PDB entry 7KGB | electron microscopy, 2.70 A resolution | chains A and Q of the 52 polymer chains in the assembly

[Chain A]
Molecule: 23S rRNA
Organism: Mycobacterium tuberculosis (strain ATCC 25618 / H37Rv)
Sequence (3138 nucleotides; numbered 1 to 3138; the number before each row is that of its first residue):
     1 UUGUAAGUGU CUAAGGGCGC AUGGUGGAUG CCUUGGCAUC GAGAGCCGAU GAAGGACGUG
    61 GGAGGCUGCG AUAUGCCUCG GGGAGCUGUC AACCGAGCGU GGAUCCGAGG AUUUCCGAAU
   121 GGGGAAACCC AGCACGAGUG AUGUCGUGCU ACCCGCAUCU GAAUAUAUAG GGUGCGGGAG
   181 GGAACGCGGG GAAGUGAAAC AUCUCAGUAC CCGUAGGAGG AGAAAACAAU UGUGAUUCCG
   241 CAAGUAGUGG CGAGCGAACG CGGAACAGGC UAAACCGCAC GCAUGGGUAA CCGGGUAGGG
   301 GUUGUGUGUG CGGGGUUGUG GGAGGAUAUG UCUCAGCGCU ACCCGGCUGA GAGGCAGUCA
   361 GAAAGUGUCG UGGUUAGCGG AAGUGGCCUG GGAUGGUCUG CCGUAGACGG UGAGAGCCCG
   421 GUACGCGAAA ACCCGGCACC UGCCUAGUAU CAAUUCCCGA GUAGCAGCGG GCCCGUGGAA
   481 UCCGCUGUGA AUCCGCCGGG ACCACCCGGU AAGCCUAAAU ACUCCUCGAU GACCGAUAGC
   541 GGAUUAGUAC CGUGAGGGAA UGGUGAAAAG UACCCCGGGA GGGGAGUGAA AGAGUACCUG
   601 AAACCGUGUG CCUACAAUCC GUCAGAGCCU CCUUUUCCUC UCCGGAGGAG GGUGGUGAUG
   661 GCGUGCCUUU UGAAGAAUGA GCCUGCGAGU CAGGGACAUG UCGCAAGGUU AACCCGUGUG
   721 GGGUAGCCGC AGCGAAAGCG AGUCUGAAUA GGGCGACCCA CACGCGCAUA CGCGCGUGUG
   781 AAUAGUGGCG UGUUCUGGAC CCGAAGCGGA GUGAUCUACC CAUGGCCAGG GUGAAGCGCG
   841 GGUAAGACCG CGUGGAGGCC CGAACCCACU UAGGUUGAAG ACUGAGGGGA UGAGCUGUGG
   901 GUAGGGGUGA AAGGCCAAUC AAACUCCGUG AUAGCUGGUU CUCCCCGAAA UGCAUUUAGG
   961 UGCAGCGUUG CGUGGUUCAC CGCGGAGGUA GAGCUACUGG AUGGCCGAUG GGCCCUACUA
  1021 GGUUACUGAC GUCAGCCAAA CUCCGAAUGC CGUGGUGUAA AGCGUGGCAG UGAGACGGCG
  1081 GGGGAUAAGC UCCGUACGUC GAAAGGGAAA CAGCCCAGAU CGCCGGCUAA GGCCCCCAAG
  1141 CGUGUGCUAA GUGGGAAAGG AUGUGCAGUC GCAAAGACAA CCAGGAGGUU GGCUUAGAAG
  1201 CAGCCACCCU UGAAAGAGUG CGUAAUAGCU CACUGGUCAA GUGAUUGUGC GCCGAUAAUG
  1261 UAGCGGGGCU CAAGCACACC GCCGAAGCCG CGGCACAUCC ACCUUGUGGU GGGUGUGGGU
  1321 AGGGGAGCGU CCCUCAUUCA GCGAAGCCAC CGGGUGACCG GUGGUGGAGG GUGGGGGAGU
  1381 GAGAAUGCAG GCAUGAGUAG CGACAAGGCA AGUGAGAACC UUGCCCGCCG AAAGACCAAG
  1441 GGUUCCUGGG CCAGGCCAGU CCGCCCAGGG UGAGUCGGGA CCUAAGGCGA GGCCGACAGG
  1501 CGUAGUCGAU GGACAACGGG UUGAUAUUCC CGUACCCGUG UGUGGGCGCC CGUGACGAAU
  1561 CAGCGGUACU AACCACCCAA AACCGGAUCG AUCACUCCCC UUCGGGGGUG UGGAGUUCUG
  1621 GGGCUGCGUG GGAACUUCGC UGGUAGUAGU CAAGCGAAGG GGUGACGCAG GAAGGUAGCC
  1681 GUACCAGUCA GUGGUAACAC UGGGGCAAGC CGGUAGGGAG AGCGAUAGGC AAAUCCGUCG
  1741 CUCACUAAUC CUGAGAGGUG ACGCAUAGCC GGUUGAGGCG AAUUCGGUGA UCCUCUGCUG
  1801 CCAAGAAAAG CCUCUAGCGA GCACACACAC GGCCCGUACC CCAAACCGAC ACAGGUGGUC
  1861 AGGUAGAGCA UACCAAGGCG UACGAGAUAA CUAUGGUUAA GGAACUCGGC AAAAUGCCCC
  1921 CGUAACUUCG GGAGAAGGGG GACCGGAAUA UCGUGAACAC CCUUGCGGUG GGAGCGGGAU
  1981 CCGGUCGCAG AAACCAGUGA GGAGCGACUG UUUACUAAAA ACACAGGUCC GUGCGAAGUC
  2041 GCAAGACGAU GUAUACGGAC UGACGCCUGC CCGGUGCUGG AAGGUUAAGA GGACCCGUUA
  2101 ACCCGCAAGG GUGAAGCGGA GAAUUUAAGC CCCAGUAAAC GGCGGUGGUA ACUAUAACCA
  2161 UCCUAAGGUA GCGAAAUUCC UUGUCGGGUA AGUUCCGACC UGCACGAAUG GCGUAACGAC
  2221 UUCUCAACUG UCUCAACCAU AGACUCGGCG AAAUUGCACU ACGAGUAAAG AUGCUCGUUA
  2281 CGCGCGGCAG GACGAAAAGA CCCCGGGACC UUCACUACAA CUUGGUAUUG AUGUUCGGUA
  2341 CGGUUUGUGU AGGAUAGGUG GGAGACUGUG AAACCUCGAC GCCAGUUGGG GCGGAGUCGU
  2401 UGUUGAAAUA CCACUCUGAU CGUAUUGGGC AUCUAACCUC GAACCCUGAA UCGGGUUUAG
  2461 GGACAGUGCC UGGCGGGUAG UUUAACUGGG GCGGUUGCCU CCUAAAAUGU AACGGAGGCG
  2521 CCCAAAGGUU CCCUCAACCU GGACGGCAAU CAGGUGGCGA GUGUAAAUGC ACAAGGGAGC
  2581 UUGACUGCGA GACUUACAAG UCAAGCAGGG ACGAAAGUCG GGAUUAGUGA UCCGGCACCC
  2641 CCGAGUGGAA GGGGUGUCGC UCAACGGAUA AAAGGUACCC CGGGGAUAAC AGGCUGAUCU
  2701 UCCCCAAGAG UCCAUAUCGA CGGGAUGGUU UGGCACCUCG AUGUCGGCUC GUCGCAUCCU
  2761 GGGGCUGGAG CAGGUCCCAA GGGUUGGGCU GUUCGCCCAU UAAAGCGGCA CGCGAGCUGG
  2821 GUUUAGAACG UCGUGAGACA GUUCGGUCUC UAUCCGCCGC GCGCGUCAGA AACUUGAGGA
  2881 AACCUGUCCC UAGUACGAGA GGACCGGGAC GGACGAACCU CUGGUGCACC AGUUGUCCCG
  2941 CCAGGGGCAC CGCUGGAUAG CCACGUUCGG UCAGGAUAAC CGCUGAAAGC AUCUAAGCGG
  3001 GAAACCUUCU CCAAGAUCAG GUUUCUCACC CACUUGGUGG GAUAAGGCCC CCCGCAGAAC
  3061 ACGGGUUCAA UAGGUCAGAC CUGGAAGCUC AGUAAUGGGU GUAGGGAACU GGUGCUAACC
  3121 GGCCGAAAAC UUACAACA
Unresolved in the structure: 1-4, 1013-1022, 3133-3138
Modified positions: 5MU (5-methyluridine 5'-monophosphate) at position 2177, 6MZ (N6-methyladenosine-5'-monophosphate) at position 2268, 6MZ (N6-methyladenosine-5'-monophosphate) at position 2296, OMG (o2'-methylguanosine-5'-monophosphate) at position 2489, OMC (o2'-methylycytidine-5'-monophosphate) at position 2736, OMG (o2'-methylguanosine-5'-monophosphate) at position 2791
Metal / ion sites: Mg2+ site 1: A13, G15, G16; Mg2+ site 2: A14, G15; Mg2+ site 3: C31, G1370; Mg2+ site 4: C46, G217; Mg2+ site 5 near U72 (its only coordinating residue here); Mg2+ site 6 near U120 (its only coordinating residue here); Mg2+ site 7: A162, U166; Mg2+ site 8: G194, U2481; Mg2+ site 9 near G194 (its only coordinating residue here); Mg2+ site 10: A199, C200; Mg2+ site 11 near G220 (its only coordinating residue here); Mg2+ site 12 near C251 (its only coordinating residue here); 204 more Mg2+ sites not listed
Small-molecule neighbours: Sequanamycin 9 (WDP): G874, U875, G877, G880, A881, 6MZ_2296, A2297, A2300, A2741, G2743, U2744, U2847, C2848, U2849

[Chain Q]
Name: 50S ribosomal protein L20
Organism: Mycobacterium tuberculosis (strain ATCC 25618 / H37Rv)
Reference sequence: P9WHC5 (RL20_MYCTU); numbering as in UniProt (aligned over 1-129)
Amino-acid sequence (129 residues; each row starts with the number of its first residue):
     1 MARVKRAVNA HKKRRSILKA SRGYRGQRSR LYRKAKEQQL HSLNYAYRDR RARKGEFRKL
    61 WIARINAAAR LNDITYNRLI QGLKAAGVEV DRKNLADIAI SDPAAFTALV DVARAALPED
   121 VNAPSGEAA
Unresolved in the structure: 1, 124-129

[Interface between chain A and chain Q]
Pairs across the interface - 156 pairs, chain A then chain Q:
  G17(A) with Arg-25(Q), hydrogen bond to the sugar
  C18(A) with Gly-23(Q), phosphate contact; Tyr-24(Q), sugar contact; Arg-25(Q), phosphate contact; Gly-26(Q), hydrogen bond to the phosphate; Arg-30(Q), salt bridge to the phosphate
  G19(A) with Arg-22(Q), phosphate contact; Gly-23(Q), hydrogen bond to the phosphate
  C20(A) with Arg-22(Q), salt bridge to the phosphate
  U29(A) with Lys-5(Q), salt bridge to the phosphate; Ala-7(Q), sugar contact
  G30(A) with Lys-5(Q), phosphate contact
  C533(A) with Ala-2(Q), phosphate contact
  C534(A) with Ala-2(Q), phosphate contact; Arg-3(Q), hydrogen bond to the phosphate
  G535(A) with Arg-3(Q), salt bridge to the phosphate
  A538(A) with Arg-3(Q), sugar contact
  A603(A) with Leu-31(Q), phosphate contact
  C619(A) with Arg-28(Q), base contact
  C620(A) with Arg-25(Q), sugar contact; Arg-28(Q), hydrogen bond to the sugar; Gln-38(Q), hydrogen bond to the phosphate; Tyr-45(Q), hydrogen bond to the phosphate
  G621(A) with Tyr-24(Q), sugar contact; Arg-25(Q), hydrogen bond to the phosphate; Gln-38(Q), hydrogen bond to the sugar; Ser-42(Q), hydrogen bond to the sugar; Tyr-45(Q), base contact; Arg-48(Q), base contact
  U622(A) with Tyr-24(Q), hydrogen bond to the phosphate; Ser-42(Q), sugar contact; Tyr-45(Q), hydrogen bond to the sugar; Ala-46(Q), phosphate contact; Asp-49(Q), hydrogen bond to the sugar
  C623(A) with Asp-49(Q), sugar contact; Arg-53(Q), hydrogen bond to the phosphate
  A624(A) with Arg-53(Q), salt bridge to the phosphate; Phe-57(Q), phosphate contact
  G661(A) with Asp-49(Q), hydrogen bond to the base; Glu-56(Q), sugar contact
  C662(A) with Arg-48(Q), hydrogen bond to the base
  G663(A) with Tyr-45(Q), hydrogen bond to the sugar; Arg-48(Q), hydrogen bond to the sugar
  G665(A) with Glu-37(Q), base contact; His-41(Q), hydrogen bond to the sugar
  C666(A) with Glu-37(Q), sugar contact; His-41(Q), phosphate contact
  A680(A) with Arg-33(Q), sugar contact
  C682(A) with Leu-31(Q), sugar contact; Arg-33(Q), salt bridge to the phosphate; Lys-34(Q), salt bridge to the phosphate
  C683(A) with Leu-31(Q), phosphate contact; Tyr-32(Q), phosphate contact; Arg-33(Q), salt bridge to the phosphate
  U684(A) with His-11(Q), phosphate contact; Arg-14(Q), salt bridge to the phosphate
  G685(A) with Lys-5(Q), phosphate contact; Ala-7(Q), phosphate contact; His-11(Q), salt bridge to the phosphate; Arg-14(Q), salt bridge to the phosphate
  C686(A) with Lys-5(Q), salt bridge to the phosphate; Arg-6(Q), salt bridge to the phosphate
  G687(A) with Arg-6(Q), salt bridge to the phosphate
  A1119(A) with Tyr-47(Q), hydrogen bond to the sugar; Arg-51(Q), hydrogen bond to the sugar
  C1121(A) with Tyr-47(Q), hydrogen bond to the phosphate; Arg-51(Q), salt bridge to the phosphate
  G1122(A) with Arg-50(Q), salt bridge to the phosphate; Arg-51(Q), salt bridge to the phosphate
  C1123(A) with Arg-50(Q), phosphate contact; Arg-53(Q), salt bridge to the phosphate; Lys-54(Q), salt bridge to the phosphate
  C1124(A) with Arg-53(Q), salt bridge to the phosphate; Lys-54(Q), salt bridge to the phosphate; Phe-57(Q), stacking on the base; Trp-61(Q), base contact; Lys-93(Q), phosphate contact
  G1125(A) with Asp-91(Q), phosphate contact; Lys-93(Q), salt bridge to the phosphate
  G1126(A) with Arg-58(Q), salt bridge to the phosphate; Lys-84(Q), phosphate contact; Asp-91(Q), phosphate contact; Arg-92(Q), salt bridge to the phosphate
  C1127(A) with Arg-58(Q), salt bridge to the phosphate; Lys-84(Q), salt bridge to the phosphate; Arg-92(Q), salt bridge to the phosphate
  C1137(A) with Lys-59(Q), sugar contact
  A1138(A) with Lys-59(Q), hydrogen bond to the sugar; Ile-62(Q), phosphate contact
  A1139(A) with Ile-62(Q), sugar contact; Ala-63(Q), phosphate contact; Asn-66(Q), hydrogen bond to the phosphate; Tyr-76(Q), sugar contact
  G1140(A) with Asn-66(Q), hydrogen bond to the phosphate; Arg-70(Q), salt bridge to the phosphate; Thr-75(Q), phosphate contact; Tyr-76(Q), phosphate contact; Asn-77(Q), hydrogen bond to the phosphate; Arg-78(Q), base contact
  C1141(A) with Arg-70(Q), salt bridge to the phosphate
  G1142(A) with Asn-122(Q), hydrogen bond to the base
  U1143(A) with Asn-122(Q), sugar contact
  C1279(A) with Asn-122(Q), sugar contact; Ala-123(Q), sugar contact
  C1280(A) with Arg-78(Q), hydrogen bond to the base; Val-121(Q), hydrogen bond to the sugar; Asn-122(Q), sugar contact; Ala-123(Q), sugar contact
  G1281(A) with Asn-77(Q), hydrogen bond to the sugar; Arg-78(Q), hydrogen bond to the sugar; Gln-81(Q), phosphate contact
  C1282(A) with Tyr-76(Q), sugar contact; Asn-77(Q), sugar contact; Ile-80(Q), sugar contact; Lys-84(Q), phosphate contact
  C1283(A) with Arg-58(Q), salt bridge to the phosphate; Ile-62(Q), phosphate contact; Tyr-76(Q), hydrogen bond to the phosphate; Arg-92(Q), salt bridge to the phosphate
  G1284(A) with Arg-58(Q), salt bridge to the phosphate
  A1286(A) with Tyr-47(Q), base contact; Arg-48(Q), base contact; Arg-51(Q), hydrogen bond to the base
  G1329(A) with Asn-9(Q), hydrogen bond to the sugar; Lys-12(Q), hydrogen bond to the phosphate
  U1330(A) with Val-4(Q), sugar contact; Asn-9(Q), sugar contact; Lys-12(Q), salt bridge to the phosphate
  C1331(A) with Val-4(Q), sugar contact
  C1347(A) with Arg-15(Q), salt bridge to the phosphate
  C1348(A) with Arg-15(Q), salt bridge to the phosphate
  A1349(A) with Lys-19(Q), salt bridge to the phosphate
  C1350(A) with Lys-19(Q), salt bridge to the phosphate; Arg-22(Q), salt bridge to the phosphate
  C1359(A) with Lys-12(Q), salt bridge to the phosphate
  G1377(A) with Ala-2(Q), base contact
  G1379(A) with Ala-2(Q), hydrogen bond to the phosphate; Arg-3(Q), sugar contact; Val-4(Q), sugar contact
  U1380(A) with Val-4(Q), sugar contact
  G1381(A) with Arg-6(Q), sugar contact; Asn-9(Q), sugar contact
  A1382(A) with Arg-6(Q), salt bridge to the phosphate; Ala-10(Q), phosphate contact; Lys-13(Q), salt bridge to the phosphate
  G1383(A) with Tyr-32(Q), phosphate contact; Arg-33(Q), hydrogen bond to the base; Lys-36(Q), salt bridge to the phosphate; Glu-37(Q), hydrogen bond to the base
  G2256(A) with Lys-34(Q), hydrogen bond to the sugar
  C2257(A) with Gln-27(Q), hydrogen bond to the phosphate; Arg-28(Q), hydrogen bond to the sugar; Lys-34(Q), phosphate contact
  A2258(A) with Gly-26(Q), phosphate contact; Gln-27(Q), hydrogen bond to the phosphate
  C2259(A) with Arg-25(Q), salt bridge to the phosphate
Interface residues without a listed pair, chain A (77 interface residues in all): C604, U656, G681, C941, A1285, G1346, C1358, A1378
Interface residues without a listed pair, chain Q (65 interface residues in all): Val-8, Ser-29, Gly-55

[Overview]
Chain A and chain Q form an interface of 77 and 65 residues respectively; the contacts include 42 hydrogen
bonds, 43 salt bridges and 1 aromatic stacking contact. Among the polar pairs are G661(A)/Asp-49(Q),
C662(A)/Arg-48(Q) and G1142(A)/Asn-122(Q). Ligands of chain A: Sequanamycin 9.
Here chain A is 23S rRNA and chain Q is 50S ribosomal protein L20, both from Mycobacterium tuberculosis
(strain ATCC 25618 / H37Rv). Entry 7KGB (CryoEM structure of A2296-methylated Mycobacterium tuberculosis
ribosome bound with SEQ-9) was determined by electron microscopy, deposited together with 7SFR.
